Entry 4ABJ (X-ray diffraction, 1.45 A resolution); this record covers chains A and B.

[Chain A]
Protein: Cationic trypsin
Organism: Bos taurus
Notes: EC 3.4.21.4
UniProt: P00760 (TRY1_BOVIN); residues 24-246 here = UniProt positions 24-246
Amino-acid sequence (223 residues; row label = number of the first residue in the row):
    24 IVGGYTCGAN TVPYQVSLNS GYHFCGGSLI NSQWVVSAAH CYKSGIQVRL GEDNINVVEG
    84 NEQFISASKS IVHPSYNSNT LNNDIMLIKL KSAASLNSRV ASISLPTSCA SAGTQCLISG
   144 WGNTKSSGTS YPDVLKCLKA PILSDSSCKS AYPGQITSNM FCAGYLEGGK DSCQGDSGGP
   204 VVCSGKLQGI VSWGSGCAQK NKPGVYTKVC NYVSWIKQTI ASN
Curated features (UniProtKB/Swiss-Prot):
  - active site (Charge relay system): His63, Asp107, Ser200
  - binding site (Ca(2+)): Glu75, Asn77, Val80, Glu85
  - binding site (substrate): Asp194, Ser195, Gln197, Gly198, Ser200
Cystine bridges: Cys30-Cys160, Cys48-Cys64, Cys132-Cys233, Cys139-Cys206, Cys171-Cys185, Cys196-Cys220
Metal / ion sites: Ca2+: Glu75, Asn77, Val80, Glu85
Residues lining bound ligands: dimethylformamide (DMF): Asn100, Thr103, Asn105, Asn106

[Chain B]
Protein: Trypsin inhibitor 1
UniProt: Q4GWU5 (SFTI1_HELAN); aligned to UniProt positions 40-52 over residues 1-13 (the alignment contains insertions or deletions, so no single offset holds)
Amino-acid sequence (13 residues; numbered 1 to 13; the number before each row is that of its first residue):
     1 GRCTKSXPIC FPD
Not modelled in the structure: 1, 12-13
Modified positions: PLW ((2S)-2-[5-(1S,2S)-(1-amino-2-methyl-butyl)-[1,2,3]triazol-1-yl]-propionic acid) at position 7
Curated features (UniProtKB/Swiss-Prot):
  - site: Lys5, Ser6 (Reactive bond)
  - cross-link: Gly1 (Cyclopeptide (Gly-Asp))
Cystine bridges: Cys3-Cys10

[Interface between chain A and chain B]
Residue-residue contacts - 37 pairs, chain A then chain B:
  His46(A) - PLW_7(B)
  Phe47(A) - PLW_7(B)  hydrogen bond (backbone-backbone)
  His63(A) - Thr4(B)
  His63(A) - Ser6(B)
  Ser101(A) - Phe11(B)
  Asn102(A) - Arg2(B)  hydrogen bond (backbone-side chain)
  Asn102(A) - Phe11(B)
  Thr103(A) - Arg2(B)
  Leu104(A) - Thr4(B)
  Leu104(A) - Phe11(B)  hydrophobic
  Tyr154(A) - PLW_7(B)
  Gln178(A) - Arg2(B)
  Asp194(A) - Lys5(B)  salt bridge
  Ser195(A) - Lys5(B)  hydrogen bond
  Cys196(A) - Lys5(B)
  Gln197(A) - Thr4(B)  hydrogen bond (side chain-backbone)
  Gln197(A) - Lys5(B)
  Gln197(A) - Ser6(B)
  Gln197(A) - PLW_7(B)
  Gln197(A) - Pro8(B)
  Gly198(A) - Lys5(B)  hydrogen bond (backbone-backbone)
  Gly198(A) - Ser6(B)
  Gly198(A) - PLW_7(B)
  Asp199(A) - Lys5(B)  hydrogen bond (backbone-backbone)
  Ser200(A) - Lys5(B)  hydrogen bond (side chain-backbone)
  Ser200(A) - Ser6(B)  hydrogen bond (side chain-backbone)
  Ser215(A) - Thr4(B)
  Ser215(A) - Lys5(B)  hydrogen bond (backbone-backbone)
  Trp216(A) - Arg2(B)
  Trp216(A) - Cys3(B)
  Trp216(A) - Thr4(B)
  Trp216(A) - Lys5(B)
  Gly217(A) - Arg2(B)
  Gly217(A) - Cys3(B)  hydrogen bond (backbone-backbone)
  Ser218(A) - Arg2(B)
  Gly219(A) - Lys5(B)
  Gly227(A) - Lys5(B)
Also at the interface, not in a pair above, chain A (25 interface residues in all): Tyr45, Cys48, Val214
Also at the interface, not in a pair above, chain B (9 interface residues in all): Ile9

[In short]
Chain A and chain B form an interface of 25 and 9 residues respectively, with 10 hydrogen bonds and 1 salt
bridge. Polar contacts include Asp194(A)-Lys5(B), Asn102(A)-Arg2(B) and Ser195(A)-Lys5(B). Chain A binds
dimethylformamide.
Chain A is Cationic trypsin (Bos taurus) and chain B is Trypsin inhibitor 1; the structure, Co-complex
structure of bovine trypsin with a modified Bowman-Birk inhibitor (IcA)SFTI-1(1,14), that was
1,5-disubstituted with 1,2,3- ..., was determined by X-ray diffraction together with 4ABI from the same study.
